5DLB - chain A; structure by X-ray diffraction, 1.77 A resolution.

# Chain A
Name: chaperone EspG3
From: Mycobacterium marinum (strain ATCC BAA-535 / M)
Reference sequence: B2HNX0 (B2HNX0_MYCMM); numbering as in UniProt (aligned over 1-298)
Sequence (315 residues; each row starts with the number of its first residue; numbers below 1 keep their minus sign (Ser-16 is residue -16)):
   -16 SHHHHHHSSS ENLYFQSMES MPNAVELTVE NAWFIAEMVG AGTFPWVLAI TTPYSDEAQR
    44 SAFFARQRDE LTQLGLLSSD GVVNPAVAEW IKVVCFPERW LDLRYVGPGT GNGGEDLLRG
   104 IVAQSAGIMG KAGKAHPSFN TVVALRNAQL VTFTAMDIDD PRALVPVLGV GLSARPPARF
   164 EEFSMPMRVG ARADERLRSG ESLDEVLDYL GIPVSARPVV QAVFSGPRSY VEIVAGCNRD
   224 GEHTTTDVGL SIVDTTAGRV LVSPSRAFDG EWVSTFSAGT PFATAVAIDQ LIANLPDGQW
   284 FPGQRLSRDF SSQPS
Unresolved in the structure: -16 to 4, 92-99, 113-121, 285-298
Sequence notes: expression tag (-16 to 0)
Metal / ion sites: platinum (II) ion: Met170 (together with thiocyanate ion)
Residues lining bound ligands: 3-cyclohexyl-1-propylsulfonic acid (CXS): Met168, Gly173, Ala176, Asp177, Leu180, Leu186, Val189, Leu193, Phe207, Arg211

# Summary
Chain A binds 3-cyclohexyl-1-propylsulfonic acid.
Chain A is chaperone EspG3 (Mycobacterium marinum (strain ATCC BAA-535 / M)); the structure, Crystal structure
of chaperone EspG3 of ESX-3 type VII secretion system from Mycobacterium marinum M, was determined by X-ray
diffraction, deposited together with 5VBA, 5SXL, 4RCL and 4L4W.
